Entry 5ZEP (electron microscopy, 3.40 A resolution); this record covers chains X and A of the 58 polymer chains in the assembly.

Chain X:
Name: 50S ribosomal protein L27
Source organism: Mycobacterium smegmatis str. MC2 155
UniProt: A0R150 (RL27_MYCS2); numbering as in UniProt (aligned over 1-88)
Chain sequence (88 residues; numbered 1 to 88; the number before each row is that of its first residue):
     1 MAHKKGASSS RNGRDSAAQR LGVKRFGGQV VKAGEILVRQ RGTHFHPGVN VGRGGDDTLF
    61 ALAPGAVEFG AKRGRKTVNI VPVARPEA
Unresolved in the structure: 1-4, 87-88

Chain A:
Molecule: 23S rRNA
Source organism: Mycobacterium smegmatis str. MC2 155
Sequence (3120 nucleotides; row label = number of the first residue in the row):
     1 UAAGUGUUUA AGGGCGCAUG GUGGAUGCCU UGGCACUGGG AGCCGAUGAA GGACGUAGGA
    61 GGCUGCGAUA AGCCUCGGGG AGCUGUCAAC CGAGCGUUGA UCCGAGGAUG UCCGAAUGGG
   121 GAAACCCGGC ACGAGUGAUG UCGUGUCACC AGGCGCUGAA UAUAUAGGCG UCUGGGGGGA
   181 ACGCGGGGAA GUGAAACAUC UCAGUACCCG UAGGAAGAGA AAACAAAAUG UGAUUCCGUG
   241 AGUAGUGGCG AGCGAAAGCG GAGGAUGGCU AAACCGUAUG CAUGUGAUAC CGGGUAGGGG
   301 UUGUGUGUGC GGGGUUGUGG GACCUAUCUU UCCGGCUCUA CCUGGCUGGA GGGCAGUGAG
   361 AAAAUGUUGU GGUUAGCGGA AAUGGCUUGG GAUGGCCUGC CGUAGACGGU GAGAGCCCGG
   421 UACGUGAAAA CCCGACGUCU GUCUUGAUGG UGUUCCCGAG UAGCAGCGGG CCCGUGGAAU
   481 CUGCUGUGAA UCUGCCGGGA CCACCCGGUA AGCCUGAAUA CUUCCCAGUG ACCGAUAGCG
   541 GAUUAGUACC GUGAGGGAAU GGUGAAAAGU ACCCCGGGAG GGGAGUGAAA GAGUACCUGA
   601 AACCGUGCGC UUACAAUCCG UCAGAGCCCU CGACGUGUCG UGGGGUGAUG GCGUGCCUUU
   661 UGAAGAAUGA GCCUGCGAGU CAGGGACAUG UCGCGAGGUU AACCCGGGUG GGGUAGCCGC
   721 AGCGAAAGCG AGUCUGAAUA GGGCGUAUCC ACACAAGAGU GUGUGGUGUA GUGGUGUGUU
   781 CUGGACCCGA AGCGGAGUGA UCUACCCAUG GCCAGGGUGA AGCGCGGGUA AGACCGCGUG
   841 GAGGCCCGAA CCCACUUAGG UUGAAGACUG AGGGGAUGAG CUGUGGGUAG GGGUGAAAGG
   901 CCAAUCAAAC UCCGUGAUAG CUGGUUCUCC CCGAAAUGCA UUUAGGUGCA GCGUCGCAUG
   961 UUUCUUGCCG GAGGUAGAGC UACUGGAUGG CCGAUGGGCC CCACAGGGUU ACUGACGUCA
  1021 GCCAAACUCC GAAUGCCGGU AAGUCCAAGA GUGCGGCAGU GAGACGGCGG GGGAUAAGCU
  1081 CCGUGCGUCG AGAGGGAAAC AGCCCAGAUC GCCGGCUAAG GCCCCUAAGC GUGUGCUAAG
  1141 UGGAAAAGGA UGUGCAGUCG CGAAGACAAC CAGGAGGUUG GCUUAGAAGC AGCCACCCUU
  1201 GAAAGAGUGC GUAAUAGCUC ACUGGUCAAG UGAUUGUGCG CCGAUAAUGU AGCGGGGCUC
  1261 AAGCACACCG CCGAAGCCGC GGCAGCCAAC GUGUUGGCUG GGUAGGGGAG CGUCCUGCAU
  1321 CCGGUGAAGC CGCCGAGUGA UCGAGUGGUG GAGGGUGUGG GAGUGAGAAU GCAGGCAUGA
  1381 GUAGCGAUUA GGCAAGUGAG AACCUUGCCC GCCGAAAGAC CAAGGGUUCC UGGGCCAGGC
  1441 CAGUCCGCCC AGGGUGAGUC GGGACCUAAG GCGAGGCCGA CAGGCGUAGU CGAUGGACAA
  1501 CGGGUUGAUA UUCCCGUACC CGUGUAUGUG CGUCCAUGAU GAAUCAGCGG UACUAACCAU
  1561 CCAAAACCAC CGUGACCGCA CCUUUCGGGG UGUGGCGUUG GUGGGGCUGC AUGGGACCUU
  1621 CGUUGGUAGU AGUCAAGCGA UGGGGUGACG CAGGAAGGUA GCCGUACCGG UCAGUGGUAA
  1681 UACCGGGGUA AGCCUGUAGG GAGUCAGAUA GGUAAAUCCG UCUGGCAUAU AUCCUGAGAG
  1741 GUGAUGCAUA GCCGAGUGAG GCGAAUUCGG UGAUCCUAUG CUGCCGAGAA AAGCCUCUAG
  1801 CGAGGACAUA CACGGCCCGU ACCCCAAACC AACACAGGUG GUCAGGUAGA GAAUACUAAG
  1861 GCGUACGAGU GAACUAUGGU UAAGGAACUC GGCAAAAUGC CCCCGUAACU UCGGGAGAAG
  1921 GGGGACCCAC AUGGCGUGUA AGCCUUUACG GCCCAAGCGU GAGUGGGUGG CACAAACCAG
  1981 UGAGAAGCGA CUGUUUACUA AAAACACAGG UCCGUGCGAA GUCGCAAGAC GAUGUAUACG
  2041 GACUGACGCC UGCCCGGUGC UGGAAGGUUA AGAGGACCCG UUAACUCCCU UUGGGGGUGA
  2101 AGCGGAGAAU UUAAGCCCCA GUAAACGGCG GUGGUAACUA UAACCAUCCU AAGGUAGCGA
  2161 AAUUCCUUGU CGGGUAAGUU CCGACCUGCA CGAAUGGCGU AACGACUUCU CAACUGUCUC
  2221 AACCAUAGAC UCGGCGAAAU UGCACUACGA GUAAAGAUGC UCGUUACGCG CGGCAGGACG
  2281 AAAAGACCCC GGGACCUUCA CUACAACUUG GUAUUGGUGC UCGAUACGGU UUGUGUAGGA
  2341 UAGGUGGGAG ACUGUGAAGC UCACACGCCA GUGUGGGUGG AGUCGUUGUU GAAAUACCAC
  2401 UCUGAUCGUA UUGGGCCUCU AACCUCGGAC CGUAUAUCCG GUUCAGGGAC AGUGCCUGGU
  2461 GGGUAGUUUA ACUGGGGCGG UUGCCUCCUA AAAUGUAACG GAGGCGCCCA AAGGUUCCCU
  2521 CAACCUGGAC GGCAAUCAGG UGUUGAGUGU AAGUGCACAA GGGAGCUUGA CUGCGAGACG
  2581 GACAUGUCGA GCAGGGACGA AAGUCGGGAC UAGUGAUCCG GCACCUCUGA GUGGAAGGGG
  2641 UGUCGCUCAA CGGAUAAAAG GUACCCCGGG GAUAACAGGC UGAUCUUCCC CAAGAGUCCA
  2701 UAUCGACGGG AUGGUUUGGC ACCUCGAUGU CGGCUCGUCG CAUCCUGGGG CUGGAGCAGG
  2761 UCCCAAGGGU UGGGCUGUUC GCCCAUUAAA GCGGCACGCG AGCUGGGUUU AGAACGUCGU
  2821 GAGACAGUUC GGUCUCUAUC CGCCGCGCGC GUCAGAAGCU UGAGGAAACC UGUCCCUAGU
  2881 ACGAGAGGAC CGGGACGGAC GAACCUCUGG UAUACCAGUU GUCCCACCAG GGGCACGGCU
  2941 GGAUAGCCAC GUUCGGACAG GAUAACCGCU GAAAGCAUCU AAGCGGGAAA CCUCUUCCAA
  3001 GACCAGGCUU CUCACCCUCU AGGAGGGAUA AGGCCCCCCG CAGACCACGG GAUUGAUAGA
  3061 CCAGACCUGG AAGCCUAGUA AUAGGUGCAG GGAACUGGCA CUAACCGGCC GAAAACUUAC
Unresolved in the structure: 1, 340-344, 634-637, 1004-1005, 1756-1757, 1946-1948, 3120
Covalent attachments: covalent link C1568-G1603, C1568-G1604, G1572-G1601, G1578-G1592, C1579-G1592; covalent link G1578-U1593
Reported in the primary citation:
  - conformationally variable residues (domain motion): A1564 to G1605

How chain X and chain A interact:
Residue-residue contacts (93):
  Ser10(X) with C2499(A), sugar contact; G2501(A), phosphate contact
  Asn12(X) with G2501(A), phosphate contact; A2502(A), hydrogen bond to the phosphate
  Gly13(X) with A2502(A), base contact
  Arg14(X) with C2485(A), base contact; G2503(A), hydrogen bond to the base; G2504(A), base contact
  Asp15(X) with C2485(A), base contact; U2486(A), hydrogen bond to the base; C2487(A), hydrogen bond to the base; C2488(A), hydrogen bond to the base; A2502(A), base contact
  Ser16(X) with C2485(A), phosphate contact
  Ala17(X) with C2485(A), phosphate contact; U2486(A), phosphate contact
  Ala18(X) with G2495(A), phosphate contact; U2496(A), phosphate contact
  Gln19(X) with C2485(A), hydrogen bond to the phosphate; U2486(A), phosphate contact; G2495(A), phosphate contact
  Arg20(X) with U2494(A), sugar contact; G2495(A), sugar contact; G2580(A), hydrogen bond to the phosphate; G2581(A), salt bridge to the phosphate
  Leu21(X) with U2494(A), sugar contact
  Val23(X) with A972(A), sugar contact
  Lys24(X) with C2579(A), phosphate contact
  Arg25(X) with C2579(A), salt bridge to the phosphate
  Phe26(X) with G970(A), base contact; G971(A), base contact; A972(A), base contact; C1037(A), base contact
  Gly27(X) with G970(A), hydrogen bond to the base; G971(A), hydrogen bond to the sugar
  Gly28(X) with G1038(A), sugar contact
  Gln29(X) with C1037(A), hydrogen bond to the sugar; G1038(A), sugar contact
  Lys32(X) with G759(A), base contact; G2577(A), phosphate contact; A2578(A), salt bridge to the phosphate
  Ala33(X) with A758(A), base contact; G759(A), hydrogen bond to the base; A2576(A), base contact; G2577(A), hydrogen bond to the sugar
  Gly34(X) with A2576(A), base contact; G2577(A), hydrogen bond to the base
  Glu35(X) with G2577(A), sugar contact; A2578(A), hydrogen bond to the sugar
  Ile36(X) with A2578(A), hydrogen bond to the sugar; C2579(A), sugar contact; C2588(A), base contact
  Arg39(X) with C2579(A), base contact; U2587(A), hydrogen bond to the base
  Arg41(X) with G2553(A), base contact; U2554(A), hydrogen bond to the sugar; C2610(A), hydrogen bond to the sugar; U2611(A), sugar contact
  Gly42(X) with U2554(A), hydrogen bond to the base; G2555(A), sugar contact
  Thr43(X) with G2555(A), hydrogen bond to the sugar; C2556(A), phosphate contact; A2560(A), hydrogen bond to the base
  His44(X) with G973(A), phosphate contact; G2555(A), phosphate contact
  Phe45(X) with A972(A), phosphate contact; G973(A), phosphate contact
  His46(X) with C2556(A), salt bridge to the phosphate
  Arg53(X) with A2560(A), base contact
  Gly54(X) with C2588(A), phosphate contact; G2589(A), phosphate contact
  Gly55(X) with C2588(A), hydrogen bond to the phosphate; G2589(A), hydrogen bond to the phosphate
  Asp56(X) with U2587(A), sugar contact; C2588(A), sugar contact; C2610(A), sugar contact
  Asp57(X) with C2610(A), sugar contact
  Thr58(X) with C2588(A), sugar contact
  Phe60(X) with G2589(A), sugar contact; A2590(A), sugar contact
  Leu62(X) with A758(A), base contact; A2590(A), sugar contact
  Pro64(X) with A758(A), base contact; G759(A), base contact
  Phe69(X) with G971(A), sugar contact; A972(A), phosphate contact
  Arg73(X) with C2558(A), base contact
  Arg75(X) with A2557(A), salt bridge to the phosphate; C2558(A), hydrogen bond to the base
  Lys76(X) with G973(A), salt bridge to the phosphate
  Arg85(X) with A758(A), salt bridge to the phosphate; G759(A), base contact
  Pro86(X) with G757(A), sugar contact
Other interface residues (no listed pair), chain X (50 interface residues in all): Lys5, Gly6, Ser8, Ser9, Ala63
Other interface residues (no listed pair), chain A (49 interface residues in all): G974, G2477, C2478, G2479, C2484, A2493, G2586, A2609, A2826

In short:
Chain X and chain A form an interface of 50 and 49 residues respectively; the contacts include 24 hydrogen
bonds and 7 salt bridges. Polar contacts include Arg14(X)-G2503(A), Asp15(X)-U2486(A) and Asp15(X)-C2487(A).
The paper reports conformational variability at A1564(A).
Here chain X is 50S ribosomal protein L27 and chain A is 23S rRNA, both from Mycobacterium smegmatis str. MC2
155. Entry 5ZEP (M. smegmatis hibernating state 70S ribosome structure) was determined by electron microscopy,
deposited together with 5ZEB, 5ZET, 5ZEU and 5ZEY.
